5BS8 - chains A and D of the 8 polymer chains in the assembly; structure by X-ray diffraction, 2.40 A resolution.

== Chain A ==
Molecule: DNA gyrase subunit A
From: Mycobacterium tuberculosis (strain ATCC 25618 / H37Rv)
Notes: EC 5.99.1.3; fragment: GyrA tower and C-gate domains
Reference sequence: P9WG47 (GYRA_MYCTU); residues 2-500 here = UniProt positions 2-500
Amino-acid sequence (503 residues; numbered 2 to 504; the number before each row is that of its first residue):
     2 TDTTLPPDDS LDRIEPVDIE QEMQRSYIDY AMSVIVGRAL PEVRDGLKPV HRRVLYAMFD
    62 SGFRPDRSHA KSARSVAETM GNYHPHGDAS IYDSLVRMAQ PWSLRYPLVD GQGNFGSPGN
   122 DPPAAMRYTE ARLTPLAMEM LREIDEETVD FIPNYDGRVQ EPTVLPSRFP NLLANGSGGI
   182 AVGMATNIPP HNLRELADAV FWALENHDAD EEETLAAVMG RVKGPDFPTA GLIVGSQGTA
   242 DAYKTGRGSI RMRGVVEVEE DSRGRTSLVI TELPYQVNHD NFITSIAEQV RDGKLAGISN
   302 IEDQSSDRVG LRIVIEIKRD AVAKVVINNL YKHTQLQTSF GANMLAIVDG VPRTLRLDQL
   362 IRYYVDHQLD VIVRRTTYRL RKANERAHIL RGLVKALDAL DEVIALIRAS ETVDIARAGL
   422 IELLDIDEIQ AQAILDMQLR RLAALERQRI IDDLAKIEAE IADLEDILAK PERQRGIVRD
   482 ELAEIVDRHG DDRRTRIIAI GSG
Not modelled in the structure: 2-14, 502-504
Modified positions: Tyr129 (O-phosphotyrosine; PTR)
Differences from the reference sequence: expression tag (501-504)
UniProt features mapped onto this chain:
  - active site: Tyr129 (O-(5'-phospho-DNA)-tyrosine intermediate)
  - modified residue: Thr2 (N-acetylthreonine)
What the authors report for this chain:
  - binding site for DNA substrate 24-mer GGTCATGAATGACTATGCACGTAA: Tyr129, Ile181
  - catalytic residues: Tyr129
  - conformationally variable residues (side-chain flip): Asp89
  - Mg2+ coordination through a water molecule: Asp94

== Chain D ==
Molecule: DNA gyrase subunit B
From: Mycobacterium tuberculosis (strain ATCC 25618 / H37Rv)
Notes: EC 5.99.1.3; fragment: GyrB toprim domain
Reference sequence: P9WG45 (GYRB_MYCTU); numbering as in UniProt (aligned over 426-675)
Amino-acid sequence (253 residues; row label = number of the first residue in the row):
   423 SNALVRRKSA TDIGGLPGKL ADCRSTDPRK SELYVVEGDS AGGSAKSGRD SMFQAILPLR
   483 GKIINVEKAR IDRVLKNTEV QAIITALGTG IHDEFDIGKL RYHKIVLMAD ADVDGQHIST
   543 LLLTLLFRFM RPLIENGHVF LAQPPLYKLK WQRSDPEFAY SDRERDGLLE AGLKAGKKIN
   603 KEDGIQRYKG LGEMDAKELW ETTMDPSVRV LRQVTLDDAA AADELFSILM GEDVDARRSF
   663 ITRNAKDVRF LDV
Not modelled in the structure: 423, 432-436
Differences from the reference sequence: expression tag (423-425)
Metal / ion sites: Mg2+: Asp532, Asp534
Ligand contacts: moxifloxacin (MFX; 1-cyclopropyl-6-fluoro-8-methoxy-7-[(4aS,7aS)-octahydro-6H-pyrrolo[3,4-b]pyridin-6-yl]-4-oxo-1,4-dihydroquinoline-3-carboxylic acid): Arg482, Gly483, Thr500, Glu501
UniProt features mapped onto this chain:
  - binding site (Mg(2+)): Glu459, Asp532, Asp534
  - site (Interaction with DNA): Lys484, Asn487
What the authors report for this chain:
  - binding site for moxifloxacin: Arg482, Thr500, Glu501

== How chain A and chain D interact ==
Residue-residue contacts (30):
  Asp67(A) - Glu604(D)
  Arg68(A) - Asp605(D)
  Ser69(A) - Glu604(D)
  Ser69(A) - Asp605(D)  hydrogen bond (backbone-side chain)
  Lys72(A) - Glu615(D)  salt bridge
  Gln113(A) - Lys572(D)
  Gln113(A) - Gln608(D)  hydrogen bond
  Gly114(A) - Glu615(D)
  Gly114(A) - Asp617(D)
  Asn115(A) - Ser462(D)  hydrogen bond (side chain-backbone)
  Asn115(A) - Ser466(D)
  Asp122(A) - Lys468(D)
  Ala125(A) - Ser462(D)
  Tyr129(A) - Gly460(D)
  Tyr129(A) - Asp461(D)
  Tyr129(A) - Ser462(D)
  Tyr129(A) - Gly614(D)
  Tyr129(A) - Glu615(D)
  Arg133(A) - Asp605(D)  salt bridge
  Arg292(A) - Ser431(D)
  Glu303(A) - Arg446(D)  salt bridge
  Asp304(A) - Arg446(D)
  Gln305(A) - Arg446(D)
  Ser306(A) - Ser473(D)
  Asp308(A) - Ser469(D)
  Asp308(A) - Ala618(D)
  Asp308(A) - Lys619(D)
  Arg309(A) - Gly470(D)  hydrogen bond (side chain-backbone)
  Arg309(A) - Arg471(D)  hydrogen bond (side chain-backbone)
  Arg309(A) - Trp622(D)
Other interface residues (no listed pair), chain A (21 interface residues in all): Pro66, Ala288, Ser307
Other interface residues (no listed pair), chain D (25 interface residues in all): Lys430, Gly465, Asp472, Met616

== In short ==
The interface between chain A and chain D involves 21 residues on one side and 25 on the other; the contacts
include 5 hydrogen bonds and 3 salt bridges. Among the polar pairs are Lys72(A)-Glu615(D), Arg133(A)-Asp605(D)
and Glu303(A)-Arg446(D). From the paper: the catalytic residue Tyr129(A); a binding site for moxifloxacin at
Arg482(D), Thr500(D) and Glu501(D).
Chain A is DNA gyrase subunit A and chain D is DNA gyrase subunit B, both from Mycobacterium tuberculosis
(strain ATCC 25618 / H37Rv); the structure, Crystal structure of a topoisomerase II complex, was determined by
X-ray diffraction (same publication as 5BTA, 5BTC, 5BTD, 5BTF, 5BTG, 5BTI, 5BTL and 5BTN).
